PDB entry 9KZJ | electron microscopy, 3.50 A resolution | chains I and K of the 14 polymer chains in the assembly

[Chain I (and K)]
Protein: cement protein II
Organism: Escherichia phage T1
Notes: chain K of this document is another copy of the same molecule, construct and numbering; everything in this record applies to it too
UniProt: Q6XQD5 (Q6XQD5_BPT1); residue numbers follow UniProt; this construct covers 1-158
Chain sequence (158 residues; row label = number of the first residue in the row):
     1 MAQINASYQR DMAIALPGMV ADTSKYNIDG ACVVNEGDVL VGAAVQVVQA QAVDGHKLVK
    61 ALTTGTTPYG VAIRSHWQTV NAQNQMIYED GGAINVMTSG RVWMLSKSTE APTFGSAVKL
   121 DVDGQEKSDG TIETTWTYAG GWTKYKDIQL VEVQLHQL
Unresolved in the structure: 1

[Interface between chain I and chain K]
Residue-residue contacts (12):
  Ile14(I) with Val53(K)
  Ser24(I) with Asn27(K)
  Lys25(I) with Lys25(K)
  Arg101(I) with Asp29(K), salt bridge
  Phe114(I) with Ala50(K), hydrophobic; Lys57(K); Tyr69(K), hydrophobic
  Thr137(I) with Leu158(K), hydrogen bond (side chain-backbone)
  Gly140(I) with Gln51(K); Ala52(K)
  Trp142(I) with Ala52(K)
  Gln154(I) with Gln157(K)
Also at the interface, not in a pair above, chain I (12 interface residues in all): Ala139, Gly141, His156
Also at the interface, not in a pair above, chain K (13 interface residues in all): Tyr26, Val47

[Overview]
Chain I and chain K form an interface of 12 and 13 residues respectively; the contacts include 1 hydrogen bond
and 1 salt bridge. Polar pairs include Arg101(I)-Asp29(K) and Thr137(I)-Leu158(K).
Both chains are cement protein II (Escherichia phage T1). Entry 9KZJ (Cryo-EM structure of bacteriophage T1
capsid) was determined by electron microscopy (same publication as 9L01, 9L0E, 9L0F and 9L9P).
